PDB entry 8Z9R | electron microscopy, 2.58 A resolution | chains C and G of the 11 polymer chains in the assembly

== Chain C ==
Protein: Polymerase basic protein 2
From: Thogoto virus (isolate SiAr 126)
Reference sequence: Q9YNA4 (PB2_THOGV); residue numbers follow UniProt; this construct covers 1-769
Sequence (827 residues; row label = number of the first residue in the row):
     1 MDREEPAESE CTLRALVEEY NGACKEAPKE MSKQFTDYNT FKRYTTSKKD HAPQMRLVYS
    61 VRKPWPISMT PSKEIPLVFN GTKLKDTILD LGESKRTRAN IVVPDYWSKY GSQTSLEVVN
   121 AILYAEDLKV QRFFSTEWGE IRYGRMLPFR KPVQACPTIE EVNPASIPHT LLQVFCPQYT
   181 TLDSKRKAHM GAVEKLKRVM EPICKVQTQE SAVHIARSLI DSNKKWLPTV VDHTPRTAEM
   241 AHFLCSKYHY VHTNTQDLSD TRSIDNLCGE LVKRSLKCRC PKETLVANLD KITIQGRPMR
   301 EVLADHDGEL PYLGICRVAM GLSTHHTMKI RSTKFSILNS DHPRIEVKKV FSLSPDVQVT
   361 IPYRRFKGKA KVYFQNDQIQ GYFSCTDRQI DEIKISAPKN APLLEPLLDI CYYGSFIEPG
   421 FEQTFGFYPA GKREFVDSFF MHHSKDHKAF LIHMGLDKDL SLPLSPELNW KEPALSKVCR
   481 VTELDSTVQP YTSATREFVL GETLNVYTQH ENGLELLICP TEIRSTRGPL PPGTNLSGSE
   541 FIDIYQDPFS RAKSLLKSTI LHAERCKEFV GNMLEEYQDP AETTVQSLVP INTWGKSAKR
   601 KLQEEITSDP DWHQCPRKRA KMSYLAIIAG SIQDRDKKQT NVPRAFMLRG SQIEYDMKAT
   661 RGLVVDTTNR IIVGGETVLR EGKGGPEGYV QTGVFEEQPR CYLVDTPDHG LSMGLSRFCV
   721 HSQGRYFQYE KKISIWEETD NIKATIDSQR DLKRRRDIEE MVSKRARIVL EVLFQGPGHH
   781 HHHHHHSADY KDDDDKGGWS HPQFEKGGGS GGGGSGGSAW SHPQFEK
Disordered / not traced: 1-7, 427, 756-827
Construct notes: expression tag (770-827)
Swiss-Prot annotation at these positions:
  - motif: Lys753 to Arg756 (Nuclear localization signal)
Reported in the primary citation:
  - mutagenesis - F134A/W138A, Q295A/D547A/I653A, D547A/F549A: decreased catalytic activity

== Chain G ==
Molecule: 10-nt RNA strand
Sequence (10 nucleotides; row label = number of the first residue in the row):
     1 XGCAAAAACA
Modified positions: ATP (adenosine-5'-triphosphate) at position 1

== How chain C and chain G interact ==
Residue-residue contacts (17; chain C residue first):
  Arg43(C) - G2(G)  phosphate contact
  Arg43(C) - C3(G)  phosphate contact
  Thr45(C) - C3(G)  sugar contact
  Lys48(C) - A4(G)  sugar contact
  Lys49(C) - A4(G)  salt bridge to the phosphate
  Lys49(C) - A5(G)  phosphate contact
  Asp50(C) - A4(G)  phosphate contact
  Asp50(C) - A5(G)  hydrogen bond to the phosphate
  His51(C) - A6(G)  salt bridge to the phosphate
  Ala52(C) - A6(G)  hydrogen bond to the phosphate
  Pro53(C) - A5(G)  phosphate contact
  Pro53(C) - A6(G)  phosphate contact
  Gln54(C) - A6(G)  sugar contact
  Gln54(C) - A7(G)  phosphate contact
  His214(C) - ATP_1(G)
  Asp221(C) - ATP_1(G)
  Asn223(C) - ATP_1(G)
Other interface residues (no listed pair), chain C (13 interface residues in all): Lys42

== Overview ==
13 residues of chain C face 7 of chain G across their interface, with 2 hydrogen bonds and 2 salt bridges.
Among the polar pairs are Asp50(C)-A5(G), Ala52(C)-A6(G) and Lys49(C)-A4(G). The paper reports that
F134A/W138A, Q295A/D547A/I653A and D547A/F549A of chain C reduce catalytic activity.
Chain C is Polymerase basic protein 2 (Thogoto virus (isolate SiAr 126)) and chain G is a 10-nt RNA strand;
the structure, Cryo-EM structure of Thogoto virus polymerase in a replication elongation-reception
conformation, was determined by electron microscopy together with 8Z85, 8Z8J, 8Z8N, 8Z8X, 8Z90, 8Z97 and 3
further entries from the same study.
